4J91 - chains A and B of the 4 polymer chains in the assembly; structure by X-ray diffraction, 2.93 A resolution.

# Chain A (and B)
Name: Ktr system potassium uptake protein A
From: Bacillus subtilis
Notes: chain B of this document is another copy of the same molecule, construct and numbering; everything in this record applies to it too
UniProt: O32080 (KTRA_BACSU); residues 1-222 here = UniProt positions 1-222
Amino-acid sequence (222 residues; row label = number of the first residue in the row):
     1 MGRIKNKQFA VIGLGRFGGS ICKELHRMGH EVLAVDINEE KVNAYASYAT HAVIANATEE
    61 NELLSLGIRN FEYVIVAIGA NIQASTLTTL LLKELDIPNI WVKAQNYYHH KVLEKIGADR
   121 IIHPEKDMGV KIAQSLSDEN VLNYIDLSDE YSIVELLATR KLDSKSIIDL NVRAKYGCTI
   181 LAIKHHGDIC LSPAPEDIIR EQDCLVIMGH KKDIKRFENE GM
Unresolved in the structure: 1-7, 148-151, 158-161, 175-176 (chain B: 1-7)
UniProt features mapped onto this chain:
  - binding site (NAD(+)): Arg-16, Asp-36 to Asn-38, Asn-56, Ala-57, Ile-78 to Ala-80, Lys-103 to Gln-105, His-109, Glu-125
Small-molecule neighbours: ADP (adenosine-5'-diphosphate): Ile-12, Gly-13, Leu-14, Gly-15, Arg-16, Phe-17, Gly-18, Asp-36, Ile-37, Asn-38, Lys-41, Ala-55, Asn-56, Ala-57, Thr-58, Ala-77, Ile-78, Gly-79, Ala-84, Lys-103
From the paper describing this entry:
  - binding site for ADP: Arg-16, Asp-36, Lys-103

# How chain A and chain B interact
Pairs across the interface - 94 pairs, chain A then chain B:
  Phe-9(A) / Leu-136(B)
  Arg-16(A) / Gln-105(B)
  Arg-16(A) / Glu-125(B)  salt bridge
  Arg-16(A) / Lys-126(B)
  Phe-17(A) / Glu-125(B)
  Phe-17(A) / Met-128(B)
  Phe-17(A) / Gly-129(B)
  Phe-17(A) / Ile-132(B)  hydrophobic
  Ser-20(A) / Lys-126(B)  hydrogen bond (side chain-backbone)
  Ser-20(A) / Gly-129(B)
  Ser-20(A) / Val-130(B)
  Ile-21(A) / Gly-129(B)
  Ile-21(A) / Ile-132(B)  hydrophobic
  Ile-21(A) / Ala-133(B)
  Ile-21(A) / Leu-136(B)  hydrophobic
  Glu-24(A) / Val-130(B)
  Glu-24(A) / Ala-133(B)
  Glu-24(A) / Gln-134(B)  hydrogen bond
  Leu-25(A) / Ala-133(B)
  Met-28(A) / Gln-134(B)
  Met-28(A) / Ser-137(B)
  His-30(A) / Ser-137(B)  hydrogen bond
  Tyr-73(A) / Leu-136(B)  hydrophobic
  Tyr-73(A) / Glu-139(B)  hydrogen bond
  Ile-75(A) / Leu-136(B)  hydrophobic
  Trp-101(A) / Ile-132(B)  hydrophobic
  Trp-101(A) / Leu-136(B)  hydrophobic
  Trp-101(A) / Glu-139(B)
  Lys-103(A) / Glu-125(B)
  Gln-105(A) / Arg-16(B)
  Arg-120(A) / Ile-132(B)
  Arg-120(A) / Ser-135(B)  hydrogen bond
  Ile-122(A) / Ile-132(B)  hydrophobic
  Pro-124(A) / Met-128(B)
  Glu-125(A) / Arg-16(B)  salt bridge
  Glu-125(A) / Phe-17(B)
  Lys-126(A) / Arg-16(B)
  Lys-126(A) / Ser-20(B)  hydrogen bond (backbone-side chain)
  Asp-127(A) / Met-128(B)
  Met-128(A) / Phe-17(B)  hydrophobic
  Met-128(A) / Pro-124(B)
  Met-128(A) / Asp-127(B)
  Met-128(A) / Met-128(B)  hydrophobic
  Gly-129(A) / Phe-17(B)
  Gly-129(A) / Ser-20(B)
  Gly-129(A) / Ile-21(B)
  Val-130(A) / Ser-20(B)  hydrogen bond (backbone-side chain)
  Val-130(A) / Glu-24(B)
  Lys-131(A) / Lys-131(B)
  Ile-132(A) / Phe-17(B)  hydrophobic
  Ile-132(A) / Ile-21(B)  hydrophobic
  Ile-132(A) / Arg-120(B)
  Ala-133(A) / Ile-21(B)
  Ala-133(A) / Glu-24(B)
  Ala-133(A) / Leu-25(B)
  Ala-133(A) / Met-28(B)
  Gln-134(A) / Glu-24(B)  hydrogen bond
  Gln-134(A) / Met-28(B)
  Ser-135(A) / Arg-120(B)
  Leu-136(A) / Phe-9(B)
  Leu-136(A) / Ile-21(B)  hydrophobic
  Leu-136(A) / Leu-25(B)  hydrophobic
  Leu-136(A) / Tyr-73(B)  hydrophobic
  Leu-136(A) / Ile-75(B)  hydrophobic
  Ser-137(A) / Met-28(B)
  Ser-137(A) / His-30(B)  hydrogen bond
  Glu-139(A) / Tyr-73(B)  hydrogen bond
  Ile-145(A) / Asn-143(B)
  Ile-145(A) / Tyr-144(B)
  Ile-145(A) / Ile-145(B)
  Ile-145(A) / Ile-153(B)
  Ile-145(A) / Glu-155(B)
  Asp-146(A) / Glu-155(B)
  Leu-147(A) / Lys-184(B)  hydrogen bond (backbone-side chain)
  Leu-147(A) / Ile-189(B)
  Leu-147(A) / Val-206(B)  hydrophobic
  Ile-153(A) / Ile-145(B)  hydrophobic
  Ile-153(A) / Ile-153(B)  hydrophobic
  Ile-153(A) / Val-206(B)  hydrophobic
  Glu-155(A) / Ile-145(B)
  Leu-181(A) / Ile-153(B)  hydrophobic
  Leu-181(A) / Leu-181(B)  hydrophobic
  Leu-181(A) / Met-208(B)
  Ala-182(A) / Leu-147(B)  hydrophobic
  Lys-184(A) / Leu-147(B)
  Ile-189(A) / Leu-147(B)
  Ile-189(A) / Ser-148(B)
  Ile-189(A) / Tyr-151(B)  hydrophobic
  Leu-191(A) / Leu-147(B)  hydrophobic
  Leu-191(A) / Tyr-151(B)  hydrophobic
  Leu-191(A) / Met-208(B)  hydrophobic
  Val-206(A) / Leu-147(B)  hydrophobic
  Val-206(A) / Ile-153(B)  hydrophobic
  Met-208(A) / Leu-181(B)  hydrophobic
Other interface residues (no listed pair), chain A (47 interface residues in all): Asn-99, Asn-143, Tyr-144, Gly-187
Other interface residues (no listed pair), chain B (50 interface residues in all): Arg-27, Asn-99, Trp-101, Lys-103, Ile-122, Asp-146, Asp-149, Ala-182, Leu-191

# Summary
Chain A and chain B form an interface of 47 and 50 residues respectively, with 11 hydrogen bonds and 2 salt
bridges. Polar contacts include Arg-16(A)/Glu-125(B), Ser-20(A)/Lys-126(B) and Glu-24(A)/Gln-134(B). Bound to
chain A: ADP. Curated annotation (UniProt) lists 14 NAD+-binding residues on chain A. The paper reports a
binding site for ADP at Arg-16(A), Asp-36(A) and Lys-103(A).
Both chains are Ktr system potassium uptake protein A (Bacillus subtilis). Entry 4J91 (Diamond-shaped
octameric structure of KtrA with ADP bound) was determined by X-ray diffraction (same publication as 4J7C and
4J90).
